PDB entry 3SPV | X-ray diffraction, 1.30 A resolution | chains A and B of the 3 polymer chains in the assembly

Chain A:
Name: HLA class I histocompatibility antigen, B-8 alpha chain
Source organism: Homo sapiens
Reference sequence: P30460 (1B08_HUMAN); residues 1-276 here correspond to UniProt positions 25-300 (UniProt number = residue number + 24)
Sequence (276 residues; numbered 1 to 276; the number before each row is that of its first residue):
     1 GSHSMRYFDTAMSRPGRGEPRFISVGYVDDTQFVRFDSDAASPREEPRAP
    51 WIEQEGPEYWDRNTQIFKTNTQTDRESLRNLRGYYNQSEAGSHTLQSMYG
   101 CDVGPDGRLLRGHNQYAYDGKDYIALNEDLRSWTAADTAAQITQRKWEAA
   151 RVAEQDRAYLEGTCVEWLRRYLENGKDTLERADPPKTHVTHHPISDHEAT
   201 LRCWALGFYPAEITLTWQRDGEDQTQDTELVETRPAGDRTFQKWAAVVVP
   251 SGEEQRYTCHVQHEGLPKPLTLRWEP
Disulfide bonds: Cys101-Cys164, Cys203-Cys259
Bound ions: Na+: Asp74, Leu95, Ser97

Chain B:
Name: Beta-2-microglobulin
Source organism: Homo sapiens
Reference sequence: P61769 (B2MG_HUMAN); residues 1-99 here correspond to UniProt positions 21-119 (UniProt number = residue number + 20)
Sequence (99 residues; row label = number of the first residue in the row):
     1 IQRTPKIQVYSRHPAENGKSNFLNCYVSGFHPSDIEVDLLKNGERIEKVE
    51 HSDLSFSKDWSFYLLYYTEFTPTEKDEYACRVNHVTLSQPKIVKWDRDM
Disulfide bonds: Cys25-Cys80
Curated features (UniProtKB/Swiss-Prot):
  - modified residue: Gln2 (Pyrrolidone carboxylic acid)
  - glycosylation: Ile1 (N-linked (Glc) (glycation) isoleucine), Lys19 (N-linked (Glc) (glycation) lysine), Lys41 (N-linked (Glc) (glycation) lysine), Lys48 (N-linked (Glc) (glycation) lysine), Lys58 (N-linked (Glc) (glycation) lysine), Lys91 (N-linked (Glc) (glycation) lysine), Lys94 (N-linked (Glc) (glycation) lysine)

Interface between chain A and chain B:
Residue-residue contacts (58; chain A residue first):
  Phe8(A) - Ser55(B)
  Phe8(A) - Phe56(B)
  Asp9(A) - Phe56(B)
  Thr10(A) - Phe56(B)
  Thr10(A) - Phe62(B)
  Met12(A) - Ser33(B)
  Met12(A) - Asp34(B)
  Arg21(A) - Leu54(B)
  Val25(A) - Asp53(B)
  Val25(A) - Leu54(B)
  Val25(A) - Ser55(B)
  Tyr27(A) - Ser55(B)  hydrogen bond
  Tyr27(A) - Tyr63(B)  hydrogen bond
  Gln32(A) - Asp53(B)  hydrogen bond
  Arg35(A) - Asp53(B)  salt bridge
  Pro47(A) - Asp53(B)
  Gln96(A) - His31(B)  hydrogen bond
  Gln96(A) - Phe56(B)
  Gln96(A) - Trp60(B)  hydrogen bond (side chain-backbone)
  Gln96(A) - Phe62(B)
  Ser97(A) - Phe56(B)
  Ser97(A) - Trp60(B)
  Met98(A) - Phe56(B)  hydrophobic
  Met98(A) - Lys58(B)
  Met98(A) - Trp60(B)  hydrophobic
  Gln115(A) - Trp60(B)
  Tyr116(A) - Trp60(B)
  Ala117(A) - Trp60(B)  hydrophobic
  Asp119(A) - His31(B)
  Gly120(A) - Arg3(B)  hydrogen bond (backbone-side chain)
  Gly120(A) - His31(B)  hydrogen bond (backbone-side chain)
  Asp122(A) - Trp60(B)  hydrogen bond
  His192(A) - Asp98(B)  salt bridge
  Arg202(A) - Asp98(B)  hydrogen bond (side chain-backbone)
  Arg202(A) - Met99(B)  hydrogen bond
  Trp204(A) - Asp98(B)
  Trp204(A) - Met99(B)
  Val231(A) - Gln8(B)
  Glu232(A) - Gln8(B)  hydrogen bond (backbone-side chain)
  Glu232(A) - Tyr26(B)
  Glu232(A) - Ser28(B)  hydrogen bond
  Thr233(A) - Tyr26(B)
  Arg234(A) - Gln8(B)  hydrogen bond
  Arg234(A) - Tyr10(B)
  Arg234(A) - Tyr26(B)
  Arg234(A) - Met99(B)  hydrogen bond (side chain-backbone)
  Pro235(A) - Tyr10(B)  hydrogen bond (backbone-side chain)
  Pro235(A) - Asn24(B)
  Pro235(A) - Tyr26(B)
  Pro235(A) - Leu65(B)  hydrophobic
  Ala236(A) - Arg12(B)  hydrogen bond (backbone-side chain)
  Ala236(A) - Asn24(B)  hydrogen bond (backbone-side chain)
  Gly237(A) - Arg12(B)  hydrogen bond (backbone-side chain)
  Asp238(A) - His13(B)
  Gln242(A) - Tyr10(B)
  Gln242(A) - Ser11(B)  hydrogen bond (side chain-backbone)
  Gln242(A) - Arg12(B)  hydrogen bond (side chain-backbone)
  Trp244(A) - Met99(B)  hydrogen bond (side chain-backbone)
Other interface residues (no listed pair), chain A (35 interface residues in all): Arg17, Ile23, Thr94
Other interface residues (no listed pair), chain B (26 interface residues in all): Lys6, Ser57, Arg97

Overview:
35 residues of chain A face 26 of chain B across their interface; the contacts include 21 hydrogen bonds and 2
salt bridges. Among the polar pairs are Arg35(A)-Asp53(B), His192(A)-Asp98(B) and Tyr27(A)-Ser55(B). Asp74(A),
Leu95(A) and Ser97(A) form the Na+ site.
Here chain A is HLA class I histocompatibility antigen, B-8 alpha chain and chain B is Beta-2-microglobulin,
both from Homo sapiens. Entry 3SPV (Crystal structure of a peptide-HLA complex) was determined by X-ray
diffraction.
